Entry 9BA0 (electron microscopy, 3.13 A resolution); this record covers chains R and N.

Chain R:
Molecule: Cannabinoid receptor 1, Glycogen synthase
From: Homo sapiens
UniProtKB: chimeric construct of P21554, Q9V2J8: residues 96-301 from P21554 (CNR1_HUMAN) positions 96-301 (same numbers); residues 1001-1196 from Q9V2J8 positions 218-413 (UniProt number = residue number - 783); residues 333-416 from P21554 (CNR1_HUMAN) positions 333-416 (same numbers)
Sequence (535 residues; each row starts with the number of its first residue):
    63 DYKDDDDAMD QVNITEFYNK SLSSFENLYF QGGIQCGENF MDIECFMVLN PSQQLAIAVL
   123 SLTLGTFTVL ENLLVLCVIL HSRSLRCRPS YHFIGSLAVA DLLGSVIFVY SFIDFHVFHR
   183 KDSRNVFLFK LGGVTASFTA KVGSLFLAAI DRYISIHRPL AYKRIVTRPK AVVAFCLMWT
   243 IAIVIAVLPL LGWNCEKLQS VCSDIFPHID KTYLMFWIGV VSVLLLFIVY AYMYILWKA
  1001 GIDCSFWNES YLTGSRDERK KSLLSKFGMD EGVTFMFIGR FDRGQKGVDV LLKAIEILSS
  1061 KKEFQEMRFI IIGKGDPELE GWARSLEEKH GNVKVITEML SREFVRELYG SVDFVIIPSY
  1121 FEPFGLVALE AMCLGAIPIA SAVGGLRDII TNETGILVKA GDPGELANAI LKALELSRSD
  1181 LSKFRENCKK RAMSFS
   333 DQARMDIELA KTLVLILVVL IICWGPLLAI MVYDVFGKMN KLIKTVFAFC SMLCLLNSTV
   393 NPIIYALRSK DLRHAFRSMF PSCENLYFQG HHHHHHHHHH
Not modelled in the structure: 63-99, 413-432
Differences from the reference sequence: expression tag (63-95, 417-432); conflict K203 (Ser in P21554), A210 (Thr in P21554), K273 (Glu in P21554), V283 (Thr in P21554), E340 (Arg in P21554)
Disulfide bonds: C257-C264
Small-molecule neighbours: A1AKN (N-(N-{(E)-[(4S)-3-(4-chlorophenyl)-4-phenyl-4,5-dihydro-1H-pyrazol-1-yl][4-(trifluoromethyl)benzene-1-sulfonamido]methylidene}carbamimidoyl)acetamide): F102, M103, D104, I119, S123, G166, F170, F174, V196, F268, L359, F379, A380, F381, S383, M384, C386
Reported in the primary citation:
  - binding site for A1AKN: F102, M103, S123, F268, F379, A380, F381, M384
  - mutagenesis - S123A, S123N, S123V: decreased binding to A1AKN
  - contacts within the chain: F200-W356 (pi stacking), D213-R214 (hydrogen bond), D213-Y224 (hydrogen bond) (from molecular simulation)
  - conformationally variable residues (loop rearrangement): F108

Chain N:
Molecule: CNb36
From: Lama glama
Sequence (128 residues; numbered 1 to 128; the number before each row is that of its first residue):
     1 QVQLQESGGG LVQAGGSLRL SCAASGTIFG PDVMGWYRQA PGKERELVAG ISNGANTYYA
    61 DSVKGRFTIS RDNAKNTVYL QMNSLKPEDT AVYYCAAEVL DYTFAYLYHA YWGQGTQVTV
   121 SSHHHHHH
Not modelled in the structure: 1, 125-128
Disulfide bonds: C22-C95

Chain R / chain N interface:
Pairs across the interface (42):
  R220(R) with I28(N)
  P221(R) with Y102(N), hydrophobic
  L222(R) with F29(N); L100(N); Y102(N), hydrophobic
  A223(R) with F29(N), hydrophobic
  R226(R) with F29(N); N53(N); N73(N)
  I227(R) with F29(N)
  D1003(R) with T103(N)
  W1007(R) with T103(N), hydrogen bond (side chain-backbone); F104(N), hydrophobic
  I1038(R) with Y106(N), hydrophobic
  G1039(R) with Y106(N)
  R1040(R) with E98(N), salt bridge; Y108(N)
  G1044(R) with L47(N); Y58(N)
  Q1045(R) with Y37(N); L47(N); E98(N)
  G1073(R) with Y106(N)
  K1074(R) with Y106(N)
  M1099(R) with L107(N), hydrophobic
  L1100(R) with F104(N)
  R1102(R) with T103(N), hydrogen bond (side chain-backbone)
  V1105(R) with F104(N), hydrophobic
  Y1120(R) with Y58(N)
  F1121(R) with V33(N), hydrophobic; I51(N); N56(N); Y58(N), hydrophobic
  P1123(R) with S52(N)
  F1124(R) with V33(N), hydrophobic; L100(N), hydrophobic
  L1126(R) with L100(N), hydrophobic; D101(N); A105(N), hydrophobic
  V1127(R) with A105(N), hydrophobic
  E1130(R) with F104(N); A105(N), hydrogen bond (side chain-backbone)
Also at the interface, not in a pair above, chain R (27 interface residues in all): S1101
Also at the interface, not in a pair above, chain N (23 interface residues in all): D32, G50

In short:
27 residues of chain R face 23 of chain N across their interface, with 3 hydrogen bonds and 1 salt bridge.
Polar pairs include R1040(R)-E98(N), W1007(R)-T103(N) and R1102(R)-T103(N). From the paper: a binding site for
A1AKN at F102(R), M103(R) and S123(R) among others; S123A, S123N and S123V of chain R reduce binding to A1AKN.
Here chain R is Cannabinoid receptor 1, Glycogen synthase (Homo sapiens) and chain N is CNb36 (Lama glama).
Entry 9BA0 (Structural mechanism of CB1R binding to peripheral and biased inverse agonists) was determined by
electron microscopy, deposited together with 9B9Y and 9B9Z.
